PDB entry 7WHI | electron microscopy, 2.93 A resolution | chains B and D of the 7 polymer chains in the assembly

== Chain B ==
Protein: Spike glycoprotein
From: Severe acute respiratory syndrome coronavirus 2
UniProtKB: P0DTC2 (SPIKE_SARS2); aligned to UniProt positions 1-1208 over residues 1-1208
Amino-acid sequence (1285 residues; row label = number of the first residue in the row; note: 8 numbers in that range are skipped by the numbering (no residue carries them; nothing is unmodelled there); a row labelled like 177A-177E holds insertion residues (177A, then the next letters in order)):
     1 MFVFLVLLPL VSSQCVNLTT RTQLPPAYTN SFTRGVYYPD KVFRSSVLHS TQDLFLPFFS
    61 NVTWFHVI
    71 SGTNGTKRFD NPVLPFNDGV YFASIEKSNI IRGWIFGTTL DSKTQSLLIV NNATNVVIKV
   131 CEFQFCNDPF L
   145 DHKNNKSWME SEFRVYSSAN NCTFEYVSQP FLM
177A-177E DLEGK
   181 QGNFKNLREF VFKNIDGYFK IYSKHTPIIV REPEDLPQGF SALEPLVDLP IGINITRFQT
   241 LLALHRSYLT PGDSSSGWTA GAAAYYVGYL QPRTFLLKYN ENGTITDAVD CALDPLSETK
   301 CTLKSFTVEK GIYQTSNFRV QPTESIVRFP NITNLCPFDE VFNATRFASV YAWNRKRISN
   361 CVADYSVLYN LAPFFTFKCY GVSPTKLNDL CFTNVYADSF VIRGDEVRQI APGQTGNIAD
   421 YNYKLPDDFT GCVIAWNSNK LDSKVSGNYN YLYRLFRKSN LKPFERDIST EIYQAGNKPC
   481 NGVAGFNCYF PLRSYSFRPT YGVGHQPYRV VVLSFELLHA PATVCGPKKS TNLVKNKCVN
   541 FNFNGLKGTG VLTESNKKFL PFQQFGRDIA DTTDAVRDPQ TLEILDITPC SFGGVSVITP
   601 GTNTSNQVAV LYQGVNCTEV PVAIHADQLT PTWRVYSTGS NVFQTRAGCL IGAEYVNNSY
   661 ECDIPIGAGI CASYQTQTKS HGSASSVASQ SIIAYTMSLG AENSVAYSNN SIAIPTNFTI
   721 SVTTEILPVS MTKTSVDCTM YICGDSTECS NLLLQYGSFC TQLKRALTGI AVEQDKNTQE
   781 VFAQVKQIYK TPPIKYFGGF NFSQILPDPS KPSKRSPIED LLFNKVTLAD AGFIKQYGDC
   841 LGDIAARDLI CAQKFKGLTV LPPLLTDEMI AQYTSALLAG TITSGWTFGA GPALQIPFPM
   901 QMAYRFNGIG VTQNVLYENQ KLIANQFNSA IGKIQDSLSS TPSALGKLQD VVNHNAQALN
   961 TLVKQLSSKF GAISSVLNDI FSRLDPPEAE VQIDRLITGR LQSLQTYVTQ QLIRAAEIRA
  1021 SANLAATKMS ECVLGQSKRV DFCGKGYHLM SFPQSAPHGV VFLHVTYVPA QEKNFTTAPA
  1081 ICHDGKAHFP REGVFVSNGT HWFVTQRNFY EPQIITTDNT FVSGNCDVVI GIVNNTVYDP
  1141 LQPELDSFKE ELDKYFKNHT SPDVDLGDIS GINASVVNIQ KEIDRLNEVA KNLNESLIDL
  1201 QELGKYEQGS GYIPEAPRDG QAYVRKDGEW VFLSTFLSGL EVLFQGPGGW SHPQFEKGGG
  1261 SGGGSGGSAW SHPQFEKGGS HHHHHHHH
Unresolved in the structure: 1-25, 71-77, 145-155, 177A-177E, 181, 245-261, 621-640, 677-688, 828-848, 1148-1288
Construct notes: variant Val67 (Ala in P0DTC2), Ile95 (Thr in P0DTC2), Asp145 (Gly142 in P0DTC2), Ile209 (Leu212 in P0DTC2), Asp339 (Gly in P0DTC2), Leu371 (Ser in P0DTC2), Pro373 (Ser in P0DTC2), Phe375 (Ser in P0DTC2), Asn417 (Lys in P0DTC2), Lys440 (Asn in P0DTC2), Ser446 (Gly in P0DTC2), Asn477 (Ser in P0DTC2), Lys478 (Thr in P0DTC2), Ala484 (Glu in P0DTC2), Arg493 (Gln in P0DTC2), Ser496 (Gly in P0DTC2), Arg498 (Gln in P0DTC2), Tyr501 (Asn in P0DTC2), His505 (Tyr in P0DTC2), Lys547 (Thr in P0DTC2), Gly614 (Asp in P0DTC2), Tyr655 (His in P0DTC2), Lys679 (Asn in P0DTC2), His681 (Pro in P0DTC2), Lys764 (Asn in P0DTC2), Tyr796 (Asp in P0DTC2), Pro817 (Phe in P0DTC2), Lys856 (Asn in P0DTC2), His954 (Gln in P0DTC2), Lys969 (Asn in P0DTC2), Phe981 (Leu in P0DTC2); insertion (212-214); engineered mutation Gly682 (Arg in P0DTC2), Ser683 (Arg in P0DTC2), Ser685 (Arg in P0DTC2), Pro892 (Ala in P0DTC2), Pro899 (Ala in P0DTC2), Pro942 (Ala in P0DTC2), Pro986 (Lys in P0DTC2), Pro987 (Val in P0DTC2); expression tag (1209-1288)
Cystine bridges: Cys131-Cys166, Cys291-Cys301, Cys336-Cys361, Cys379-Cys432, Cys391-Cys525, Cys480-Cys488, Cys538-Cys590, Cys617-Cys649, Cys662-Cys671, Cys738-Cys760, Cys743-Cys749, Cys1032-Cys1043, Cys1082-Cys1126
Glycans and other covalent adducts: N-acetylglucosamine (NAG) linked to Asn61, Asn122, Asn282, Asn331, Asn616, Asn657, Asn709, Asn717, Asn801, Asn1074, Asn1098, Asn1134
Curated features (UniProtKB/Swiss-Prot):
  - region: Asn280 to Cys301 (Putative superantigen), Arg403 to Asp405 (Integrin-binding motif), Asn448 to Phe456 (Immunodominant HLA epitope recognized by the CD8+), Ser816 to Tyr837 (Fusion peptide 1), Lys835 to Phe855 (Fusion peptide 2), Asp1163 to Glu1202 (Heptad repeat 2)
  - site: Arg815, Ser816 (Cleavage)
  - glycosylation: Asn17 (N-linked (GlcNAc...) (complex) asparagine), Asn61 (N-linked (GlcNAc...) (hybrid) asparagine), Asn74 (N-linked (GlcNAc...) (complex) asparagine), Asn122 (N-linked (GlcNAc...) (hybrid) asparagine), Asn149 (N-linked (GlcNAc...) (complex) asparagine), Asn165 (N-linked (GlcNAc...) (complex) asparagine), Asn234 (N-linked (GlcNAc...) (high mannose) asparagine), Asn282 (N-linked (GlcNAc...) (complex) asparagine), Thr323 (O-linked (GalNAc) threonine), Ser325 (O-linked (HexNAc...) serine), Asn331 (N-linked (GlcNAc...) (complex) asparagine), Asn343 (N-linked (GlcNAc...) (complex) asparagine), Asn603 (N-linked (GlcNAc...) (hybrid) asparagine), Asn616 (N-linked (GlcNAc...) (complex) asparagine), Asn657 (N-linked (GlcNAc...) (complex) asparagine), Thr676 (O-linked (GlcNAc...) threonine), Thr678 (O-linked (GlcNAc...) threonine), Asn709 (N-linked (GlcNAc...) (high mannose) asparagine), Asn717 (N-linked (GlcNAc...) (hybrid) asparagine), Asn801 (N-linked (GlcNAc...) (hybrid) asparagine) and 6 more in UniProt

== Chain D ==
Protein: Bn03_nano1
From: Homo sapiens
Amino-acid sequence (138 residues; numbered 1 to 138; the number before each row is that of its first residue):
     1 EVQLVESGGG LVQPGGSLRL SCAASDSSFY DYEMSWVRQV PGKTPEWIGS MYPSGRTYIN
    61 PSLKSLVTIS RDNSENMLYL QMNSLRAEDT AMYYCVSNWA SGSTGDYWGQ GTLVTVSSGG
   121 GGSGGGGSGG GGSGGGGS
Unresolved in the structure: 118-138
Cystine bridges: Cys22-Cys95

== How chain B and chain D interact ==
Pairs across the interface (38; chain B residue first):
  Glu340(B) with Ser103(D); Thr104(D)
  Thr345(B) with Ser103(D)
  Arg346(B) with Trp99(D); Ser103(D), hydrogen bond (backbone-side chain)
  Ala348(B) with Ala100(D); Ser101(D)
  Ser349(B) with Ala100(D), hydrogen bond (backbone-backbone)
  Tyr351(B) with Glu33(D); Tyr52(D), hydrogen bond; Ala100(D)
  Ala352(B) with Ala100(D); Ser101(D)
  Asn354(B) with Thr104(D), hydrogen bond
  Lys444(B) with Lys43(D); Thr44(D), hydrogen bond (side chain-backbone); Pro45(D), hydrogen bond (side chain-backbone)
  Tyr449(B) with Trp47(D); Asn60(D); Pro61(D); Ser62(D)
  Asn450(B) with Trp47(D); Trp99(D)
  Leu452(B) with Tyr52(D); Tyr58(D), hydrophobic; Trp99(D), hydrophobic
  Arg466(B) with Ser101(D), hydrogen bond
  Thr470(B) with Tyr52(D); Ser54(D); Arg56(D)
  Glu471(B) with Arg56(D), salt bridge
  Ile472(B) with Arg56(D)
  Phe490(B) with Arg56(D); Tyr58(D), hydrophobic
  Leu492(B) with Tyr52(D); Tyr58(D)
  Arg493(B) with Tyr58(D)
  Ser494(B) with Tyr58(D), hydrogen bond (backbone-side chain)
Interface residues without a listed pair, chain B (22 interface residues in all): Leu441, Gly482
Interface residues without a listed pair, chain D (20 interface residues in all): Glu46, Gly102, Asp106
From the paper, about this interface:
  - pairs named by the authors: Arg346(B)-Trp99(D) (hydrogen bond), Arg346(B)-Asp106(D), Arg493(B)-Tyr58(D) (cation-pi contact)
  - interface residues, chain B: Thr345(B), Arg346(B), Tyr351(B), Asn354(B), Thr470(B)
  - interface residues, chain D: Thr44(D)

== Overview ==
22 residues of chain B and 20 residues of chain D are in contact, with 8 hydrogen bonds and 1 salt bridge.
Polar pairs include Glu471(B)-Arg56(D), Arg346(B)-Ser103(D) and Tyr351(B)-Tyr52(D). The paper describes a
hydrogen bond between Arg346(B) and Trp99(D); a contact between Arg346(B) and Asp106(D); a cation-pi contact
between Arg493(B) and Tyr58(D). The paper reports interface residues Thr345(B), Arg346(B) and Thr44(D) among
others.
Here chain B is Spike glycoprotein (Severe acute respiratory syndrome coronavirus 2) and chain D is Bn03_nano1
(Homo sapiens). Entry 7WHI (The state 2 complex structure of Omicron spike with Bn03 (2-up RBD, 4 nanobodies))
was determined by electron microscopy together with 7WHJ and 7WHK from the same study.
